Entry 8JCC (electron microscopy, 3.42 A resolution); this record covers chains A and I of the 10 polymer chains in the assembly.

Chain A:
Name: Histone H3.1
Source organism: Homo sapiens
UniProt: P68431 (H31_HUMAN); residues 1-135 here correspond to UniProt positions 2-136 (UniProt number = residue number + 1)
Amino-acid sequence (135 residues; numbered 1 to 135; the number before each row is that of its first residue):
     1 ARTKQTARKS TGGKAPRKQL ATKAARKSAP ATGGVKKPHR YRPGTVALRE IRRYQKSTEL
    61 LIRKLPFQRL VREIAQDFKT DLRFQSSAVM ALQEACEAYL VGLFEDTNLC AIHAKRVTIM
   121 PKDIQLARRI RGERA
Not modelled in the structure: 1-41
Swiss-Prot annotation at these positions:
  - modified residue: Arg2 (Asymmetric dimethylarginine), Thr3 (Phosphothreonine), Lys4 (Allysine), Gln5 (5-glutamyl dopamine), Thr6 (Phosphothreonine), Arg8 (Citrulline), Lys9 (N6,N6,N6-trimethyllysine), Ser10 (ADP-ribosylserine), Thr11 (Phosphothreonine), Lys14 (N6-(2-hydroxyisobutyryl)lysine), Arg17 (Asymmetric dimethylarginine), Lys18 (N6-(2-hydroxyisobutyryl)lysine), Lys23 (N6-(2-hydroxyisobutyryl)lysine), Arg26 (Citrulline), Lys27 (N6,N6,N6-trimethyllysine), Ser28 (ADP-ribosylserine), Lys36 (N6,N6,N6-trimethyllysine), Lys37 (N6-methyllysine), Tyr41 (Phosphotyrosine), Lys56 (N6,N6,N6-trimethyllysine) and 8 more in UniProt
  - lipidation: Lys18 (N6-decanoyllysine)

Chain I:
Molecule: 147-nt DNA strand
Sequence (147 nucleotides; numbered -73 to 73; the number before each row is that of its first residue; numbers below 1 keep their minus sign (DA-73 is residue -73)):
   -73 ATCGGATGTA TATATCTGAC ACGTGCCTGG AGACTAGGGA GTAATCCCCT TGGCGGTTAA
   -13 AACGCGGGGG ACAGCGCGTA CGTGCGTTTA AGCGGTGCTA GAGCTGTCTA CGACCAATTG
    47 AGCGGCCTCG GCACCGGGAT TCTCGAT
Not modelled in the structure: -73 to -55, 62-73

Interface between chain A and chain I:
Pairs across the interface (16):
  Pro43(A) with DG-5(I), sugar contact
  Arg63(A) with DA-13(I), phosphate contact
  Arg72(A) with DT-23(I), salt bridge to the phosphate
  Arg83(A) with DT-24(I), phosphate contact; DT-23(I), hydrogen bond to the sugar
  Phe84(A) with DT-24(I), sugar contact; DT-23(I), hydrogen bond to the phosphate
  Gln85(A) with DT-24(I), phosphate contact
  Ser86(A) with DT-24(I), hydrogen bond to the phosphate
  Lys115(A) with DA-3(I), phosphate contact
  Arg116(A) with DA-3(I), phosphate contact; DC-2(I), phosphate contact
  Val117(A) with DA-3(I), phosphate contact
  Thr118(A) with DA-3(I), hydrogen bond to the phosphate
  Met120(A) with DA-3(I), phosphate contact; DC-2(I), phosphate contact
Other interface residues (no listed pair), chain I (8 interface residues in all): DG-6, DG-4

Overview:
12 residues of chain A and 8 residues of chain I are in contact, with 4 hydrogen bonds and 1 salt bridge.
Polar contacts include Arg83(A)-DT-23(I), Phe84(A)-DT-23(I) and Ser86(A)-DT-24(I).
Here chain A is Histone H3.1 (Homo sapiens) and chain I is a 147-nt DNA strand. Entry 8JCC (Human histone H2B
variant H2BFWT Cryo-EM structure with 601 DNA sequence) was determined by electron microscopy, deposited
together with 8JBX and 8JCD.
